PDB entry 8VEF | electron microscopy, 3.04 A resolution | chains C and J of the 9 polymer chains in the assembly

== Chain C ==
Name: Hemagglutinin
Source organism: Influenza A virus
Amino-acid sequence (570 residues; numbered -6 to 1227; 664 numbers in that range are skipped by the numbering (no residue carries them; nothing is unmodelled there); the number before each row is that of its first residue; numbers below 1 keep their minus sign (Met-6 is residue -6)):
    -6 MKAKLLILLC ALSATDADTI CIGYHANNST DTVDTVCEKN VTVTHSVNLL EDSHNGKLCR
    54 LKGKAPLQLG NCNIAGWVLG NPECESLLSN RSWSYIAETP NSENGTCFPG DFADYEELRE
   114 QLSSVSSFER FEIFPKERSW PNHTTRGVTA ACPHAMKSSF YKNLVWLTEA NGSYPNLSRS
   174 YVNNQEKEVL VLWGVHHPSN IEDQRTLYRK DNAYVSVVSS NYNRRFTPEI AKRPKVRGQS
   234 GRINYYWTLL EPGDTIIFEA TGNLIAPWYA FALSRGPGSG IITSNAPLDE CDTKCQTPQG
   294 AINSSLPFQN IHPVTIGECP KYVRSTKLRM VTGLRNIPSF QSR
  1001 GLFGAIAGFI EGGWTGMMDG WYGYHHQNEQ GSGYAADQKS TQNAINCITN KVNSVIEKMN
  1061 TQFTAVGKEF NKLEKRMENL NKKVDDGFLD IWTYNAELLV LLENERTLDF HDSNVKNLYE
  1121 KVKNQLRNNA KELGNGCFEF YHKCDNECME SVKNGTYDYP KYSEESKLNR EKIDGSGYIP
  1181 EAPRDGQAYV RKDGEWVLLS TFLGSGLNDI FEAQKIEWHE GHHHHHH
Not modelled in the structure: -6 to 10, 333-336, 1001-1005, 1061-1064, 1174-1227
Disulfides: Cys14-Cys1137, Cys52-Cys284, Cys65-Cys77, Cys100-Cys145, Cys288-Cys312, Cys1144-Cys1148
Glycans and other covalent adducts: N-acetylglucosamine (NAG) linked to Asn21, Asn33, Asn83, Asn97, Asn1154; glycan linked to Asn169

== Chain J ==
Name: T5-1E08 UCA Fab heavy chain
Source organism: Homo sapiens
Notes: antibody fragment or engineered binder
Amino-acid sequence (238 residues; each row starts with the number of its first residue; a row labelled like 35A-35B holds insertion residues (35A, then the next letters in order)):
     1 QVQLQESGPG LVKPSQTLSL TCTVSGGSIS SGGYY
35A-35B WS
    36 WIRQHPGKGL EWIGYIYYSG STYYNPSLKS RVTISVDTSK NQFSLKL
82A-82C SSV
    83 TAADTAVYYC ARVPFYYD
100A-100M SSGYYYGNADDAF
   101 DIWGQGTMVT VSSASTKGPS VFPLAPSSKS TSGGTAALGC LVKDYFPEPV TVSWNSGALT
   161 SGVHTFPAVL QSSGLYSLSS VVTVPSSSLG TQTYICNVNH KPSNTKVDKK VEPKSCDKTH
Not modelled in the structure: 111-220
Disulfides: Cys22-Cys92

== Chain C / chain J interface ==
Contacting residue pairs (22):
  Val40(C) with Tyr100D(J), hydrophobic
  Met1018(C) with Ser31(J), hydrogen bond; Gly32(J)
  Asp1019(C) with Tyr98(J), hydrogen bond (backbone-side chain); Tyr100E(J)
  Gly1020(C) with Tyr98(J); Tyr100E(J), hydrogen bond (backbone-side chain)
  Trp1021(C) with Tyr100E(J)
  Gln1038(C) with Tyr35(J), hydrogen bond; Tyr52(J); Phe97(J); Tyr98(J)
  Thr1041(C) with Tyr98(J)
  Gln1042(C) with Tyr98(J); Tyr99(J), hydrogen bond (side chain-backbone)
  Ile1045(C) with Tyr98(J), hydrophobic; Tyr100E(J), hydrophobic
  Asn1046(C) with Tyr99(J)
  Thr1049(C) with Ser100B(J); Tyr100D(J)
  Val1052(C) with Tyr100D(J)
  Asn1053(C) with Tyr100D(J)
Other interface residues (no listed pair), chain C (17 interface residues in all): Thr325, Ala1036, Ile1056, Glu1150
Other interface residues (no listed pair), chain J (13 interface residues in all): Gly33, Tyr58, Asp100

== Overview ==
The interface between chain C and chain J involves 17 residues on one side and 13 on the other, with 5
hydrogen bonds. Polar contacts include Met1018(C)-Ser31(J), Asp1019(C)-Tyr98(J) and Gly1020(C)-Tyr100E(J).
N-acetylglucosamine is covalently linked to Asn21(C), Asn33(C), Asn83(C), Asn97(C) and Asn1154(C).
Chain C is Hemagglutinin (Influenza A virus) and chain J is T5-1E08 UCA Fab heavy chain (Homo sapiens); the
structure, Cryo-EM structure of antibody T5-1E08 UCA (unmutated common ancestor) in complex with stabilized
H1N1 Influenza Hemagglutinin ..., was determined by electron microscopy together with 8VEB, 8VED, 8VEE and
8T1G from the same study.
